Entry 7UPP (X-ray diffraction, 3.35 A resolution); this record covers chains A and B of the 3 polymer chains in the assembly.

# Chain A
Name: DHT03 protein A
From: synthetic construct
Amino-acid sequence (316 residues; numbered 1 to 316; the number before each row is that of its first residue):
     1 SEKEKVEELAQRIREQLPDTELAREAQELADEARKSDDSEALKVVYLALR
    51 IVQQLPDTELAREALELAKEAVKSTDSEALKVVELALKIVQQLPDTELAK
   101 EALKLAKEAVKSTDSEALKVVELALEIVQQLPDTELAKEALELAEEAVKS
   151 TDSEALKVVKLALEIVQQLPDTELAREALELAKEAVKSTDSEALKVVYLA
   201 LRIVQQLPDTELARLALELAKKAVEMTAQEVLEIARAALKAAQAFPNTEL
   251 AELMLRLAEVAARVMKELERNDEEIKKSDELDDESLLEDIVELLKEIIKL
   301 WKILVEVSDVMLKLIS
Unresolved in the structure: 278-281

# Chain B
Name: DHT03 protein B
From: synthetic construct
Amino-acid sequence (312 residues; row label = number of the first residue in the row):
     1 SEKEKVEELAQRIREQLPDTELAREAQELADEARKSDDSEALKVVYLALR
    51 IVQQLPDTELAREALELAKEAVKSTDSEALKVVELALKIVQQLPDTELAK
   101 EALELAKEAVKSTDSEALKVVELALEIVQQLPDTELAKEALKLAKEAVKS
   151 TDSEALKVVYLALRIVQQLPDTELAREALELAKEAVKSTDSEQLEVVRLA
   201 LEIVQLAPDTRLARAALKLAKEAVKSTDQEELKKVKAILRVASEVLKLEE
   251 EAKKSQEEVERLKQEVEKASKAGLDHEGDSRIFKKIHDVVTKQIKVILRL
   301 IAVYAELVAIIG
Unresolved in the structure: 275-277

# Interface between chain A and chain B
Pairs across the interface (21; chain A residue first):
  Glu230(A) - Lys295(B)
  Glu230(A) - Leu298(B)
  Glu230(A) - Arg299(B)  salt bridge
  Ile234(A) - Leu298(B)  hydrophobic
  Ala237(A) - Ala302(B)
  Ala241(A) - Ala305(B)
  Ala241(A) - Ala309(B)  hydrophobic
  Ala244(A) - Ala309(B)
  Phe245(A) - Gly312(B)
  Leu250(A) - Val308(B)  hydrophobic
  Met254(A) - Val308(B)  hydrophobic
  Leu257(A) - Ile301(B)  hydrophobic
  Leu268(A) - Ile294(B)  hydrophobic
  Asp272(A) - His287(B)  salt bridge
  Ile275(A) - Phe283(B)  hydrophobic
  Trp301(A) - Ile297(B)  hydrophobic
  Val307(A) - Tyr304(B)  hydrophobic
  Ser308(A) - Tyr304(B)
  Met311(A) - Tyr304(B)  hydrophobic
  Met311(A) - Leu307(B)  hydrophobic
  Met311(A) - Val308(B)  hydrophobic
Interface residues without a listed pair, chain A (22 interface residues in all): Ala238, Lys240, Ala261, Lys276, Leu300, Leu304
Interface residues without a listed pair, chain B (17 interface residues in all): Lys284, Val290

# In short
The interface between chain A and chain B involves 22 residues on one side and 17 on the other; the contacts
include 2 salt bridges. Polar pairs include Glu230(A)-Arg299(B) and Asp272(A)-His287(B).
Chain A is DHT03 protein A and chain B is DHT03 protein B, both from synthetic construct; the structure,
Crystal structure of designed heterotrimeric assembly DHT03_2arm_A21/B21/C long, was determined by X-ray
diffraction (same publication as 7UPO and 7UPQ).
